7TEE - chains M and N of the 8 polymer chains in the assembly; structure by electron microscopy, 6.59 A resolution (low resolution: residue-level contacts below are approximate; hydrogen-bond / salt-bridge calls are withheld).

# Chain M
Protein: Fab2 heavy chain
Source organism: Mus musculus
Sequence (223 residues; each row starts with the number of its first residue; note: 1 number in that range is skipped by the numbering (no residue carries it; nothing is unmodelled there)):
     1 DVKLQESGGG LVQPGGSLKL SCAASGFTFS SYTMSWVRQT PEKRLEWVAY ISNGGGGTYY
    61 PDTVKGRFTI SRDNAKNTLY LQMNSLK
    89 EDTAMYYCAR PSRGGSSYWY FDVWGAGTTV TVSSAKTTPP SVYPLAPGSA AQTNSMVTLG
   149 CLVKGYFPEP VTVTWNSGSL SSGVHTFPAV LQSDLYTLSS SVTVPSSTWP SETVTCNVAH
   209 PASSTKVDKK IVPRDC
Not modelled in the structure: 1, 26-27, 121-224
Cystine bridges: Cys22-Cys96

# Chain N
Protein: Fab2 light chain
Source organism: Mus musculus
Sequence (213 residues; each row starts with the number of its first residue):
     1 DIQMTQSPSS LSASLGGKVT ITCKASQDIN KYIAWYQHKP GKGPRLLIHY TSSLQPGIPS
    61 RFSGSGSGRD YSFSISNLEP EDIATYYCLQ YDNLYTFGGG TKLEIKRADA APTVSIFPPS
   121 SEQLTSGGAS VVCFLNNFYP KDINVKWKID GSERQNGVLN SWTDQDSKDS TYSMSSTLTL
   181 TKDEYERHNS YTCEATHKTS TSPIVKSFNR NES
Not modelled in the structure: 107-213
Cystine bridges: Cys23-Cys88

# How chain M and chain N interact
Pairs across the interface - 45 pairs, chain M then chain N:
  Gln39(M) with His38(N)
  Glu42(M) with Tyr87(N)
  Lys43(M) with Pro40(N); Ala84(N); Thr85(N); Tyr87(N); Lys102(N)
  Arg44(M) with Tyr87(N); Gly99(N)
  Leu45(M) with His38(N); Tyr87(N); Phe97(N)
  Glu46(M) with Phe97(N); Gly98(N)
  Trp47(M) with Leu89(N); Tyr95(N); Thr96(N); Phe97(N)
  Tyr50(M) with Leu94(N); Tyr95(N)
  Tyr59(M) with Leu94(N)
  Asp62(M) with Asp1(N); Gln3(N)
  Met93(M) with Gly41(N)
  Tyr95(M) with Pro44(N)
  Pro99(M) with Tyr95(N)
  Tyr106(M) with Tyr91(N); Leu94(N); Tyr95(N)
  Trp107(M) with Tyr91(N); Tyr95(N)
  Tyr108(M) with Tyr32(N); Ile33(N); Ala34(N); His49(N); Tyr91(N)
  Phe109(M) with Tyr36(N); Leu46(N); Tyr95(N)
  Asp110(M) with Gln55(N)
  Trp112(M) with Lys42(N); Gly43(N); Pro44(N); Arg45(N)
  Ala114(M) with Lys42(N)
Also at the interface, not in a pair above, chain M (23 interface residues in all): Ser35, Tyr60, Pro61
Also at the interface, not in a pair above, chain N (30 interface residues in all): Ile48, Tyr50

# Summary
23 residues of chain M and 30 residues of chain N are in contact.
Here chain M is Fab2 heavy chain and chain N is Fab2 light chain, both from Mus musculus. Entry 7TEE (Cryo-EM
structure of GluN1b-2B NMDAR complexed to Fab2 Non-active2-like) was determined by electron microscopy (same
publication as 7TE4, 7TE9 and 7TEB).
